Entry 3SH1 (X-ray diffraction, 2.90 A resolution); this record covers chains B and C of the 5 polymer chains in the assembly.

# Chain B (and C)
Molecule: Soluble acetylcholine receptor
Source organism: Aplysia californica
Notes: fragment: unp entry 18-236; chain C of this document is another copy of the same molecule, construct and numbering; everything in this record applies to it too
UniProtKB: Q8WSF8 (Q8WSF8_APLCA); residues 1-219 here correspond to UniProt positions 18-236 (UniProt number = residue number + 17)
Amino-acid sequence (230 residues; each row starts with the number of its first residue; numbers below 1 keep their minus sign (Asp-8 is residue -8)):
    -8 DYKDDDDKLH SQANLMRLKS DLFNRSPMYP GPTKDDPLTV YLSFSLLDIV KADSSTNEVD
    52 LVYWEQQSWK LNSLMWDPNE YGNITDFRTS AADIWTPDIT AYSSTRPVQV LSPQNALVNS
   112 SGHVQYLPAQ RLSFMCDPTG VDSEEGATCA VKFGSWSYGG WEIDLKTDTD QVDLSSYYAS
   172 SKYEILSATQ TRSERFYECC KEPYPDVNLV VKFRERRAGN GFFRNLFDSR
Unresolved in the structure: -8 to -7, 209-221 (chain C: -8 to -7, 210-221)
Construct notes: expression tag (-8 to 0, 220-221); engineered mutation Tyr32 (Thr49 in Q8WSF8), Ser34 (Gly51 in Q8WSF8), Ser36 (Thr53 in Q8WSF8), Leu38 (Gln55 in Q8WSF8), Trp55 (Tyr72 in Q8WSF8), Ser59 (Arg76 in Q8WSF8), Asn106 (Ile123 in Q8WSF8), Leu108 (Val125 in Q8WSF8), Asn110 (Thr127 in Q8WSF8), Ser111 (His128 in Q8WSF8), Ser112 (Asp129 in Q8WSF8), His114 (Ser131 in Q8WSF8), Gln116 (Met133 in Q8WSF8), Tyr117 (Phe134 in Q8WSF8), Leu118 (Ile135 in Q8WSF8), Ser148 (Val165 in Q8WSF8), Gly150 (Ser167 in Q8WSF8), Trp152 (Phe169 in Q8WSF8), Ser184 (Gln201 in Q8WSF8), Glu185 (Val202 in Q8WSF8), Arg186 (Gln203 in Q8WSF8), Phe187 (His204 in Q8WSF8), Glu189 (Ser206 in Q8WSF8), Lys192 (Pro209 in Q8WSF8), Pro196 (Ile213 in Q8WSF8)
Disulfide bonds: Cys127-Cys140, Cys190-Cys191
Glycans and other covalent adducts: N-acetylglucosamine (NAG) linked to Asn74, Asn110
Metal / ion sites: Mg2+: Asp-3 (shared with 1 residue of chain F)
Residues lining bound ligands:
  - methyllycaconitine (MLK), molecule 1: Trp55, Gln116, Leu118, Ser167
  - methyllycaconitine (MLK), molecule 2: Tyr93, Ser94, Lys143, Ser146, Trp147, Ser148, Tyr149, Arg186, Tyr188, Tyr195, Asp197

# Interface between chain B and chain C
Contacting residue pairs - 52 pairs, chain B then chain C:
  Lys-1(B) - Asp26(C)
  Lys-1(B) - Asp27(C)
  Ser2(B) - Thr24(C)  hydrogen bond
  Ser2(B) - Asp26(C)
  Ser2(B) - Asp27(C)
  Gln3(B) - Asp27(C)  hydrogen bond
  Leu6(B) - Pro21(C)  hydrophobic
  Leu6(B) - Thr24(C)
  Met7(B) - Pro18(C)  hydrophobic
  Met7(B) - Met19(C)
  Met7(B) - Pro21(C)
  Leu38(B) - Tyr93(C)
  Leu38(B) - Met126(C)
  Asp39(B) - Met126(C)
  Val41(B) - Thr47(C)
  Val41(B) - Glu49(C)
  Lys42(B) - Thr47(C)
  Trp55(B) - Trp147(C)
  Asn74(B) - Lys25(C)  hydrogen bond (backbone-side chain)
  Thr76(B) - Lys25(C)
  Arg79(B) - Ser148(C)  hydrogen bond (side chain-backbone)
  Arg79(B) - Tyr149(C)
  Arg79(B) - Gly150(C)
  Arg79(B) - Glu153(C)  salt bridge
  Gln100(B) - Arg97(C)
  Gln100(B) - Pro98(C)
  Val101(B) - Pro98(C)
  Leu102(B) - Thr91(C)
  Leu102(B) - Ser95(C)
  Leu102(B) - Arg97(C)
  Leu102(B) - Pro98(C)
  Ser103(B) - Trp147(C)
  Pro104(B) - Asp89(C)
  Pro104(B) - Thr91(C)
  Pro104(B) - Trp147(C)
  Asn106(B) - Asp89(C)
  Asn106(B) - Ser148(C)
  Leu118(B) - Trp147(C)  hydrogen bond (backbone-side chain)
  Ala120(B) - Trp147(C)  hydrophobic
  Arg122(B) - Glu49(C)  salt bridge
  Arg122(B) - Thr96(C)  hydrogen bond (side chain-backbone)
  Arg122(B) - Arg97(C)
  Tyr169(B) - Met126(C)
  Tyr169(B) - Cys127(C)
  Tyr169(B) - Asp128(C)  hydrogen bond (side chain-backbone)
  Ser171(B) - Asn48(C)  hydrogen bond (backbone-side chain)
  Ser171(B) - Asp128(C)
  Ser172(B) - Asn48(C)
  Lys173(B) - Ser45(C)  hydrogen bond (side chain-backbone)
  Lys173(B) - Ser46(C)
  Lys173(B) - Thr47(C)
  Lys173(B) - Asn48(C)
Interface residues without a listed pair, chain B (28 interface residues in all): Lys10, Val53
Interface residues without a listed pair, chain C (28 interface residues in all): Tyr20

# Overview
Chain B and chain C each contribute 28 residues to their interface, with 9 hydrogen bonds and 2 salt bridges.
Polar pairs include Arg79(B)-Glu153(C), Arg122(B)-Glu49(C) and Ser2(B)-Thr24(C). Bound to chain B:
methyllycaconitine. N-acetylglucosamine is covalently linked to Asn74(B) and Asn110(B).
Chain B and chain C are both Soluble acetylcholine receptor (Aplysia californica); the structure, Ac-AChBP
ligand binding domain mutated to human alpha-7 nAChR, was determined by X-ray diffraction together with 3SIO
and 3T4M from the same study.
